3VWJ - chains A and B of the 4 polymer chains in the assembly; structure by X-ray diffraction, 3.09 A resolution.

== Chain A ==
Name: Antigen-presenting glycoprotein CD1d
Source organism: Homo sapiens
UniProt: P15813 (CD1D_HUMAN); residues 3-277 here correspond to UniProt positions 21-295 (UniProt number = residue number + 18)
Amino-acid sequence (284 residues; row label = number of the first residue in the row; numbering starts at 0):
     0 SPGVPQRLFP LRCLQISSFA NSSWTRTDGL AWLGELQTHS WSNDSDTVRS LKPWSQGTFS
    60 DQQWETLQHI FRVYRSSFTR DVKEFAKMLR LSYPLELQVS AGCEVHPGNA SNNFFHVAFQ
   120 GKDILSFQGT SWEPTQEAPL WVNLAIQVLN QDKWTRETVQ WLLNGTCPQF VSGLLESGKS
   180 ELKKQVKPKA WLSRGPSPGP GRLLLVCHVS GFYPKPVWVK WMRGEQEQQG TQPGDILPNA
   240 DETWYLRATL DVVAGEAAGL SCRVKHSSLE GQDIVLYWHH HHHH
Disordered / not traced: 0-7, 105-109, 198-199, 222-225, 252-259, 279-283
Construct notes: expression tag (0-2, 278-283)
Cystine bridges: Cys102-Cys166, Cys206-Cys261
Glycans and other covalent adducts: N-acetylglucosamine (NAG) linked to Asn20, Asn42
Ligand contacts: DB3 ((11Z,14E)-N-[(2S,3S,4R)-1-(alpha-D-galactopyranosyloxy)-3,4-dihydroxyoctadecan-2-yl]icosa-11,14-dienamide): Cys12, Leu13, Gln14, Gly28, Leu29, Ala30, His38, Val47, Phe70, Val72, Tyr73, Ser76, Phe77, Asp80, Val81, Phe84, Leu90, Leu96, Val98, Phe114, Val116, Ile123, Leu124, Trp131, Leu148, Asp151, Trp153, Thr154, Val158, Leu161, Phe169
UniProt features mapped onto this chain:
  - binding site (a D-galactosylceramide): Asp80, Asp151 to Thr154
  - glycosylation (N-linked (GlcNAc...) asparagine): Asn20, Asn42, Asn108, Asn163

== Chain B ==
Name: Beta-2-microglobulin
Source organism: Homo sapiens
UniProt: P61769 (B2MG_HUMAN); residues 1-99 here correspond to UniProt positions 21-119 (UniProt number = residue number + 20)
Amino-acid sequence (99 residues; numbered 1 to 99; the number before each row is that of its first residue):
     1 IQRTPKIQVY SRHPAENGKS NFLNCYVSGF HPSDIEVDLL KNGERIEKVE HSDLSFSKDW
    61 SFYLLYYTEF TPTEKDEYAC RVNHVTLSQP KIVKWDRDM
Disordered / not traced: 98-99
Cystine bridges: Cys25-Cys80
UniProt features mapped onto this chain:
  - modified residue: Gln2 (Pyrrolidone carboxylic acid)
  - glycosylation: Ile1 (N-linked (Glc) (glycation) isoleucine), Lys19 (N-linked (Glc) (glycation) lysine), Lys41 (N-linked (Glc) (glycation) lysine), Lys48 (N-linked (Glc) (glycation) lysine), Lys58 (N-linked (Glc) (glycation) lysine), Lys91 (N-linked (Glc) (glycation) lysine), Lys94 (N-linked (Glc) (glycation) lysine)

== How chain A and chain B interact ==
Contacting residue pairs (48):
  Leu13(A) with Ser55(B); Phe56(B), hydrophobic
  Gln14(A) with Phe56(B)
  Ile15(A) with Leu54(B), hydrophobic; Phe56(B), hydrophobic; Phe62(B), hydrophobic
  Ser17(A) with Ser33(B), hydrogen bond
  Arg25(A) with Ser33(B), hydrogen bond
  Leu29(A) with Leu54(B); Ser55(B)
  Trp31(A) with Ser55(B), hydrogen bond; Tyr63(B)
  Gln36(A) with Asp53(B)
  Ser39(A) with Asp53(B), hydrogen bond
  Glu95(A) with Pro32(B); Ser33(B), hydrogen bond; Phe62(B)
  Gln97(A) with His31(B); Phe56(B); Trp60(B), hydrogen bond (side chain-backbone); Phe62(B)
  Ser99(A) with Trp60(B)
  His115(A) with Trp60(B)
  Ala117(A) with Trp60(B), hydrophobic
  Gln119(A) with His31(B)
  Gly120(A) with Arg3(B), hydrogen bond (backbone-side chain); His31(B), hydrogen bond (backbone-side chain); Trp60(B)
  Asp122(A) with Trp60(B), hydrogen bond
  Trp190(A) with Pro14(B)
  Ser209(A) with Arg12(B), hydrogen bond (side chain-backbone)
  Gly210(A) with Arg12(B)
  Asp234(A) with Lys6(B), salt bridge; Gln8(B)
  Leu236(A) with Gln8(B); Tyr10(B); Tyr26(B), hydrophobic
  Pro237(A) with Tyr10(B), hydrogen bond (backbone-side chain); Tyr26(B)
  Asn238(A) with Arg12(B); Asn24(B), hydrogen bond
  Ala239(A) with Tyr67(B), hydrophobic
  Asp240(A) with Arg12(B), salt bridge
  Thr242(A) with Arg12(B), hydrogen bond
  Tyr244(A) with Tyr10(B), hydrophobic; Ser11(B)
  Arg246(A) with Val9(B); Tyr10(B)
Interface residues without a listed pair, chain A (30 interface residues in all): Val98
Interface residues without a listed pair, chain B (25 interface residues in all): His13, Asp34, Asp59, Leu65

== In short ==
The interface between chain A and chain B involves 30 residues on one side and 25 on the other, with 13
hydrogen bonds and 2 salt bridges. Among the polar pairs are Asp234(A)-Lys6(B), Asp240(A)-Arg12(B) and
Ser17(A)-Ser33(B). Chain A binds compound DB3.
Chain A is Antigen-presenting glycoprotein CD1d and chain B is Beta-2-microglobulin, both from Homo sapiens;
the structure, Ternary crystal structure of the human NKT TCR-CD1d-C20:2 complex, was determined by X-ray
diffraction, deposited together with 3VWK.
